7SCW - chains A and B; structure by X-ray diffraction, 1.98 A resolution.

Chain A:
Name: Isoform 2B of GTPase KRas
Organism: Homo sapiens
Notes: EC 3.6.5.2
Reference sequence: P01116 (RASK_HUMAN), isoform P01116-2; numbering as in UniProt (aligned over 1-188)
Sequence (190 residues; each row starts with the number of its first residue; numbers below 1 keep their minus sign (Gly-1 is residue -1)):
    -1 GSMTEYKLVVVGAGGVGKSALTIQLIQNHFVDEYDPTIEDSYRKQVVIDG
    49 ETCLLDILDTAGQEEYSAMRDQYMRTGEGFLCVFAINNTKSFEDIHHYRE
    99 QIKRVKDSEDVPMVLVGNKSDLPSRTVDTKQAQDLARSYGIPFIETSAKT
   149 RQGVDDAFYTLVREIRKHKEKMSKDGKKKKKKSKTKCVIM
Not modelled in the structure: 170-188
Sequence notes: expression tag (-1 to 0); engineered mutation Ser118 (Cys in P01116)
Ion coordination: Mg2+: Ser17, Thr35 (together with GTP-gamma-S)
Ligand contacts: GTP-gamma-S (GSP; 5'-guanosine-diphosphate-monothiophosphate): Ala11, Gly12, Gly13, Val14, Gly15, Lys16, Ser17, Ala18, Phe28, Val29, Asp30, Glu31, Asp33, Pro34, Thr35, Thr58, Ala59, Gly60, Gln61, Asn116, Lys117, Asp119, Leu120, Ser145, Ala146, Lys147
Swiss-Prot annotation at these positions:
  - motif: Tyr32 to Tyr40 (Effector region)
  - binding site (GTP): Gly10 to Ala18, Val29 to Thr35, Ala59, Gly60, Asn116, Lys117, Asp119
  - modified residue: Met1 (N-acetylmethionine), Thr2 (N-acetylthreonine), Lys104 (N6-acetyllysine)
  - lipidation (N6-palmitoyl lysine): Lys182, Lys184
  - glycosylation: Thr35 (Microbial infection: O-linked (Glc) threonine)
  - natural variant: Lys5 (K5E: In NS3; K5N: In GASC), Gly10 (G10GG: In AML), Gly12 (G12A: In colorectal cancer samples; G12C: In lung carcinoma; G12D: In GASC, JMML and SFM; G12R: In lung cancer and bladder cancer; G12S: In GASC and JMML; G12V: In GASC), Gly13 (G13D: In GASC, JMML and OES; G13R: In pylocytic astrocytoma), Val14 (V14I: In NS3), Leu19 (L19F: In OES), Gln22 (Q22E: In CFC2; Q22R: In NS3), Pro34 (P34L: In NS3; P34Q: In NS3; P34R: In CFC2), Ile36 (I36M: In NS3), Thr58 (T58I: In NS3), Ala59 (A59T: In GASC), Gly60 (G60R: In CFC2; G60S: In NS3), 8 further natural variant entries in UniProt
  - mutagenesis: Asp38 (D38A: Decreased interaction with MAPKAP1/SIN1), Tyr40 (Y40A: Decreased interaction with MAPKAP1/SIN1), Gln61 (Q61L: Promotes GTP binding), Cys185 (C185S: Abolished interaction with GPR131)
What the authors report for this chain:
  - mutagenesis - G12V: unchanged binding to Ral guanine nucleotide dissociation stimulator-like 1 (chain B)

Chain B:
Name: Ral guanine nucleotide dissociation stimulator-like 1
Organism: Homo sapiens
Reference sequence: Q9NZL6 (RGL1_HUMAN); residues 679-771 here correspond to UniProt positions 644-736 (UniProt number = residue number - 35)
Sequence (93 residues; numbered 679 to 771; the number before each row is that of its first residue):
   679 QQNEDTCIIRISVEDNNGNMYKSIMLTSQDKTPAVIQRAMLKHNLDSDPA
   729 EEYELVQVISEDKELVIPDSANVFYAMNSQVNFDFILRKKNSM
Not modelled in the structure: 679-682, 769-771

How chain A and chain B interact:
Residue-residue contacts - 26 pairs, chain A then chain B:
  Ile24(A) with Asn695(B); Gly696(B)
  Gln25(A) with Asn695(B), hydrogen bond (side chain-backbone)
  Glu31(A) with Asn722(B)
  Asp33(A) with Lys700(B), salt bridge; Lys720(B), salt bridge
  Pro34(A) with Lys720(B), hydrogen bond (backbone-side chain)
  Ile36(A) with Ile686(B), hydrophobic; Ser701(B); Ile702(B); Met703(B)
  Glu37(A) with Tyr699(B), hydrogen bond; Ser701(B), hydrogen bond (backbone-side chain)
  Asp38(A) with Tyr699(B); Lys700(B); Ser701(B), hydrogen bond (side chain-backbone)
  Ser39(A) with Asn697(B), hydrogen bond (backbone-side chain); Met698(B), hydrogen bond (backbone-backbone); Tyr699(B), hydrogen bond (backbone-backbone)
  Tyr40(A) with Gly696(B); Asn697(B); Lys700(B)
  Arg41(A) with Gly696(B), hydrogen bond (backbone-backbone); Met698(B)
  Leu56(A) with Tyr699(B)
  Tyr64(A) with Met703(B)
Other interface residues (no listed pair), chain A (15 interface residues in all): Thr35, Glu63
Other interface residues (no listed pair), chain B (13 interface residues in all): Arg688
Interface features reported in the paper:
  - pairs named by the authors: Asn695(B)-Gln25(A)
  - interface residues, chain A: Asp33(A), Pro34(A), Glu37(A), Asp38(A), Ser39(A), Arg41(A)
  - interface residues, chain B: Asn695(B), Gly696(B), Met698(B), Tyr699(B), Lys700(B), Ser701(B), Lys720(B)

Summary:
15 residues of chain A face 13 of chain B across their interface, with 9 hydrogen bonds and 2 salt bridges.
Polar contacts include Asp33(A)-Lys700(B), Asp33(A)-Lys720(B) and Gln25(A)-Asn695(B). The authors report a
contact between Asn695(B) and Gln25(A). From the paper: G12V of chain A leaves binding to Ral guanine
nucleotide dissociation stimulator-like 1 (chain B) unchanged; interface residues Asp33(A), Pro34(A) and
Asn695(B) among others.
Here chain A is Isoform 2B of GTPase KRas and chain B is Ral guanine nucleotide dissociation stimulator-like
1, both from Homo sapiens. Entry 7SCW (KRAS full length wild-type in complex with RGL1 Ras association domain)
was determined by X-ray diffraction (same publication as 7SCX).
